Entry 8JBE (electron microscopy, 3.25 A resolution); this record covers chains A and C of the 3 polymer chains in the assembly.

# Chain A
Molecule: MIP05619p
UniProt: C0HDN5 (C0HDN5_DROME); residues 1-642 here correspond to UniProt positions 11-652 (UniProt number = residue number + 10)
Chain sequence (642 residues; each row starts with the number of its first residue):
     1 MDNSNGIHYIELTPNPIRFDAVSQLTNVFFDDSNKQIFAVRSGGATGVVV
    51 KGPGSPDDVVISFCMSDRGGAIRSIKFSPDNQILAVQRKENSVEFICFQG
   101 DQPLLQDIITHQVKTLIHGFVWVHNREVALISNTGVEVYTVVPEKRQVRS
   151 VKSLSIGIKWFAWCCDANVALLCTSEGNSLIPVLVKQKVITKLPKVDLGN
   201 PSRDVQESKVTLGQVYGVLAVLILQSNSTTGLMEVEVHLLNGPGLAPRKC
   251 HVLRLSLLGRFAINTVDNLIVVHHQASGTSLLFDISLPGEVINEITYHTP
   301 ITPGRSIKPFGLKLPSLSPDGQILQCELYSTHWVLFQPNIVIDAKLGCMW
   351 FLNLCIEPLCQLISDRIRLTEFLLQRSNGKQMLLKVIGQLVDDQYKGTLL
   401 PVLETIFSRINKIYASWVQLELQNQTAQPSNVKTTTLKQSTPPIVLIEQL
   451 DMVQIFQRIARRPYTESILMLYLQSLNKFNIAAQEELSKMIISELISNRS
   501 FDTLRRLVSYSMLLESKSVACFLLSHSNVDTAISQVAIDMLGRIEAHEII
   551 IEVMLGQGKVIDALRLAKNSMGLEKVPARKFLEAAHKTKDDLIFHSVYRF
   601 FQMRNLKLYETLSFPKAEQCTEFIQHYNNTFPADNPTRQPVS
Not modelled in the structure: 1-5, 312-328, 398-405, 429-440, 634-642

# Chain C
Molecule: Vacuolar fusion protein MON1 homolog
UniProt: Q9VR38 (Q9VR38_DROME); residues 1-528 here = UniProt positions 1-528
Chain sequence (548 residues; each row starts with the number of its first residue; numbers below 1 keep their minus sign (His-19 is residue -19)):
   -19 HHHHHHHHHHENLYFQGGGSMEVEQTSVRSDTNSTCEYLDAEGDPESPNL
    31 YQEADPDQEAEQQNHSIISELRDGLGTMRDNSALSPEPGQENKGLAASVE
    81 SLALSTSTSAKTEDSIGGGLEEEYDYQHDSLWQGQKKHIFILSEAGKPIF
   131 SLHGNEDKLATLFGVIQALVSFVQMGQDAITSIHAGGIKFAFMQRSSLIL
   181 VAASRSNMSVQQLQLQLGDVYNQILSILTYSHMTKIFERRKNFDLRRLLS
   231 GSERLFYNLLANDSSSAKVSNNIFTFLTNSIRVFPLPTTIRSQITSAIQS
   281 NCSKIKNLVFAVLIANNKLIALVRMKKYSIHPADLRLIFNLVECSESFKS
   331 SENWSPICLPKFDMNGYLHAHVSYLADDCQACLLLLSVDRDAFFTLAEAK
   381 AKITEKLRKSHCLEAINEELQQPFNAKLYQQVVGIPELRHFLYKPKSTAQ
   431 LLCPMLRHPYKSLTELERLEAIYCDLLHRIHNSSRPLKLIYEMKEREVVL
   481 AWATGTYELYAIFEPVVDKATVIKYVDKLIKWIEKEYDVYFIRNHATF
Not modelled in the structure: -19 to 110
Construct notes: expression tag (-19 to 0)
Curated features (UniProtKB/Swiss-Prot):
  - mutagenesis: Ile47 to Ile48 (Disruption of autoinhibition resulting in increased Rab5-dependent GEF activity), Trp334 (W334A: Reduced Rab5-dependent Mon1-Ccz1 complex GEF activity towards Rab7 on membranes but not in solution, possibly due to disruption of interaction with Rab5)

# How chain A and chain C interact
Residue-residue contacts (17; chain A residue first):
  Ile561(A) with Glu475(C)
  Arg565(A) with Lys474(C), hydrogen bond (side chain-backbone); Glu475(C); Pro495(C), hydrogen bond (side chain-backbone)
  Lys568(A) with Val496(C)
  Asp590(A) with Arg476(C), salt bridge
  Leu592(A) with Pro439(C), hydrophobic; Arg448(C); Arg476(C)
  His595(A) with Pro439(C); Glu494(C), salt bridge
  Ser596(A) with Glu494(C); Pro495(C)
  Met603(A) with Pro416(C), hydrophobic; Glu417(C)
  Phe631(A) with His438(C)
  Pro632(A) with His438(C), hydrogen bond (backbone-side chain)
Other interface residues (no listed pair), chain A (12 interface residues in all): Arg599, Phe600
Other interface residues (no listed pair), chain C (14 interface residues in all): Arg419, Glu445, Met473

# In short
The interface between chain A and chain C involves 12 residues on one side and 14 on the other; the contacts
include 3 hydrogen bonds and 2 salt bridges. Polar pairs include Asp590(A)-Arg476(C), His595(A)-Glu494(C) and
Arg565(A)-Lys474(C). UniProt lists 3 mutagenesis sites on chain C.
Here chain A is MIP05619p and chain C is Vacuolar fusion protein MON1 homolog. Entry 8JBE (CryoEM Structure of
metazoan Mon1-Ccz1-RMC1 complex) was determined by electron microscopy.
